PDB entry 6GIQ | electron microscopy, 3.23 A resolution | chains O and Q of the 32 polymer chains in the assembly

# Chain O
Protein: BJ4_G0049990.mRNA.1.CDS.1
From: Saccharomyces cerevisiae
UniProt: A0A5B9RH60 (A0A5B9RH60_YEASX); numbering as in UniProt (aligned over 1-309)
Sequence (309 residues; row label = number of the first residue in the row):
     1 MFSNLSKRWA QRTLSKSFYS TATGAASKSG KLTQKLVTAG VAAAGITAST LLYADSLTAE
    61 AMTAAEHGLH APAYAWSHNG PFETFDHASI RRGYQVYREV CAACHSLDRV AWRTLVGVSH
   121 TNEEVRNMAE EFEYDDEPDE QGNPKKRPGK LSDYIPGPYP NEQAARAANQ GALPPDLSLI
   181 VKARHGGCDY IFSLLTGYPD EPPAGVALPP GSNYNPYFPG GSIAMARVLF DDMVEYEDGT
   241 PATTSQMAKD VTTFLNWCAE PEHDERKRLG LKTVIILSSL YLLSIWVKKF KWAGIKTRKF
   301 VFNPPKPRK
Disordered / not traced: 1-61
Metal / ion sites: heme c Fe near His105 (its only coordinating residue here)
Small-molecule neighbours:
  - phosphatidic acid (7PH; (1R)-2-(dodecanoyloxy)-1-[(phosphonooxy)methyl]ethyl tetradecanoate): Leu269, Lys272, Thr273, Ile276, Leu277
  - cardiolipin (CN3; (2R,5S,11R,14R)-5,8,11-trihydroxy-2-(nonanoyloxy)-5,11-dioxido-16-oxo-14-[(propanoyloxy)methyl]-4,6,10,12,15-pentaoxa-5,11-diphosphanonadec-1-yl undecanoate): Tyr281, Ile285, Lys288, Lys289
  - heme c (HEC): Val100, Cys101, Cys104, His105, Asn169, Ala172, Leu173, Pro174, Pro175, Leu177, Ile180, Arg184, Tyr190, Ile191, Leu194, Leu195, Phe218, Ile223, Ala224, Met225, Val228, Leu229, Val251, Leu255

# Chain Q
Protein: QCR6 isoform 1
From: Saccharomyces cerevisiae
UniProt: A0A6A5Q022 (A0A6A5Q022_YEASX); residues 1-147 here = UniProt positions 1-147
Sequence (147 residues; each row starts with the number of its first residue):
     1 MGMLELVGEY WEQLKITVVP VVAAAEDDDN EQHEEKAAEG EEKEEENGDE DEDEDEDEDD
    61 DDDDDEDEEE EEEVTDQLED LREHFKNTEE GKALVHHYEE CAERVKIQQQ QPGYADLEHK
   121 EDCVEEFFHL QHYLDTATAP RLFDKLK
Disordered / not traced: 1-72
Disulfide bonds: Cys101-Cys123

# Interface between chain O and chain Q
Contacting residue pairs (48):
  Ala64(O) - Phe128(Q)
  Ala65(O) - Val124(Q)  hydrophobic
  Ala65(O) - Phe128(Q)
  Leu69(O) - Phe128(Q)  hydrophobic
  Leu69(O) - Gln131(Q)
  Leu69(O) - Asp135(Q)
  His70(O) - Asp135(Q)
  Pro72(O) - Asp135(Q)
  Pro72(O) - Ala139(Q)  hydrophobic
  Ala73(O) - Ala139(Q)
  Tyr74(O) - Ala139(Q)
  Tyr74(O) - Leu142(Q)  hydrophobic
  Tyr74(O) - Phe143(Q)  hydrophobic
  Ala75(O) - Phe143(Q)
  Trp76(O) - Phe143(Q)  hydrophobic
  Arg92(O) - Lys147(Q)
  Phe192(O) - Leu142(Q)  hydrophobic
  Phe192(O) - Phe143(Q)  hydrophobic
  Thr196(O) - Leu78(Q)
  Pro199(O) - Phe127(Q)  hydrophobic
  Pro203(O) - Tyr98(Q)
  Pro203(O) - Cys123(Q)
  Ala204(O) - Ala102(Q)  hydrophobic
  Ala204(O) - Val105(Q)
  Ala204(O) - Asp122(Q)
  Ala204(O) - Cys123(Q)  hydrogen bond (backbone-backbone)
  Gly205(O) - Val105(Q)
  Gly205(O) - Asp122(Q)
  Val206(O) - Val124(Q)  hydrophobic
  Tyr214(O) - Phe128(Q)
  Pro216(O) - Phe127(Q)  hydrophobic
  Pro216(O) - Phe128(Q)  hydrophobic
  Tyr217(O) - Gln131(Q)  hydrogen bond
  Tyr217(O) - Asp135(Q)  hydrogen bond
  Arg227(O) - Glu79(Q)  salt bridge
  Asp231(O) - Asp76(Q)
  Thr243(O) - Val74(Q)
  Thr243(O) - Thr75(Q)
  Thr243(O) - Asp76(Q)  hydrogen bond
  Thr243(O) - Gln77(Q)  hydrogen bond
  Thr244(O) - Asp76(Q)  hydrogen bond
  Ser245(O) - Asp76(Q)  hydrogen bond (backbone-side chain)
  Ser245(O) - Gln77(Q)
  Ser245(O) - Leu146(Q)
  Gln246(O) - Leu146(Q)
  Gln246(O) - Lys147(Q)  hydrogen bond (side chain-backbone)
  Lys249(O) - Phe143(Q)
  Lys249(O) - Lys147(Q)  hydrogen bond (side chain-backbone)
Also at the interface, not in a pair above, chain O (31 interface residues in all): Ala88, Asp238, Thr240, Pro241
Also at the interface, not in a pair above, chain Q (25 interface residues in all): Arg82, Glu121, His132, Thr138

# Summary
31 residues of chain O and 25 residues of chain Q are in contact, with 9 hydrogen bonds and 1 salt bridge.
Polar pairs include Arg227(O)-Glu79(Q), Tyr217(O)-Gln131(Q) and Tyr217(O)-Asp135(Q). Bound to chain O:
cardiolipin, heme c and phosphatidic acid.
Chain O is BJ4_G0049990.mRNA.1.CDS.1 and chain Q is QCR6 isoform 1, both from Saccharomyces cerevisiae; the
structure, Saccharomyces cerevisiae respiratory supercomplex III2IV, was determined by electron microscopy.
